6V2H - chains A and B; structure by X-ray diffraction, 2.60 A resolution.

Chain A:
Molecule: Chromodomain Y-like protein 2
Organism: Homo sapiens
Notes: fragment: Chromodomain
UniProtKB: Q8N8U2 (CDYL2_HUMAN); residue numbers follow UniProt; this construct covers 2-62
Chain sequence (62 residues; numbered 1 to 62; the number before each row is that of its first residue):
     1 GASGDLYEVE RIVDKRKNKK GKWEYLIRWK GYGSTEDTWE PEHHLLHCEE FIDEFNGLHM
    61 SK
Unresolved in the structure: 2-3, 60-62
Differences from the reference sequence: expression tag (1)
Bound ions: Ni2+: Gly1, His43, His44
What the authors report for this chain:
  - specificity-determining residues: Leu6

Chain B:
Molecule: H3tK27me3
Chain sequence (14 residues; numbered 20 to 33; the number before each row is that of its first residue):
    20 XATKVARKSA PATX
Unresolved in the structure: 30-33
Modified residues: ACE (acetyl group) at position 20; Lys27 (N-trimethyllysine; M3L); NH2 (amino group) at position 33

How chain A and chain B interact:
Pairs across the interface - 38 pairs, chain A then chain B:
  Gly4(A) with Arg26(B), hydrogen bond (backbone-side chain)
  Asp5(A) with Ala25(B); Arg26(B); Lys27(B), hydrogen bond (backbone-backbone)
  Leu6(A) with Val24(B), hydrophobic; Ala25(B); Arg26(B)
  Tyr7(A) with Val24(B); Ala25(B), hydrogen bond (backbone-backbone); Lys27(B)
  Glu8(A) with Lys23(B)
  Val9(A) with Lys23(B), hydrogen bond (backbone-backbone); Ala25(B), hydrophobic
  Trp29(A) with Ala25(B); Arg26(B); Lys27(B)
  Tyr32(A) with Lys27(B)
  Glu36(A) with Lys27(B)
  Glu40(A) with Arg26(B); Lys27(B); Ser28(B), hydrogen bond
  His44(A) with Ala25(B); Arg26(B), hydrogen bond (backbone-backbone); Ser28(B)
  Leu45(A) with Val24(B); Ala25(B), hydrophobic
  Leu46(A) with Ala21(B); Thr22(B); Lys23(B), hydrogen bond (backbone-backbone); Val24(B), hydrogen bond (backbone-backbone)
  His47(A) with ACE_20(B); Ala21(B); Thr22(B); Lys23(B), hydrogen bond (backbone-backbone)
  Cys48(A) with Lys23(B); Val24(B)
  Glu50(A) with Lys23(B), salt bridge
  Phe51(A) with Lys23(B)
Other interface residues (no listed pair), chain A (19 interface residues in all): Thr38, Trp39
Interface features reported in the paper:
  - residue pairs: Leu6(A)-Val24(B) (hydrophobic contact), Tyr7(A)-Lys27(B), Trp29(A)-Lys27(B), Tyr32(A)-Lys27(B), Leu46(A)-Val24(B) (hydrophobic contact)
  - interface residues, chain B: Arg26(B)

Summary:
19 residues of chain A and 9 residues of chain B are in contact, with 9 hydrogen bonds and 1 salt bridge.
Among the polar pairs are Glu50(A)-Lys23(B), Gly4(A)-Arg26(B) and Glu40(A)-Ser28(B). The authors report
hydrophobic contacts between Leu6(A) and Val24(B) and Leu46(A) and Val24(B); contacts between Tyr7(A) and
Lys27(B), Trp29(A) and Lys27(B) and Tyr32(A) and Lys27(B). The paper reports the interface residue Arg26(B);
the specificity determinant Leu6(A).
Here chain A is Chromodomain Y-like protein 2 (Homo sapiens) and chain B is H3tK27me3. Entry 6V2H (Crystal
structure of CDYL2 in complex with H3tK27me3) was determined by X-ray diffraction together with 6V2D, 6V2R,
6V2S, 6V3N, 6V41 and 6V8W from the same study.
